PDB entry 8T8F | electron microscopy, 4.80 A resolution (low resolution: residue-level contacts below are approximate; hydrogen-bond / salt-bridge calls are withheld) | chains D and G of the 5 polymer chains in the assembly

[Chain D]
Protein: Structural maintenance of chromosomes protein 5
From: Saccharomyces cerevisiae W303
Reference sequence: Q08204 (SMC5_YEAST); residue numbers follow UniProt; this construct covers 1-1093
Amino-acid sequence (1093 residues; row label = number of the first residue in the row):
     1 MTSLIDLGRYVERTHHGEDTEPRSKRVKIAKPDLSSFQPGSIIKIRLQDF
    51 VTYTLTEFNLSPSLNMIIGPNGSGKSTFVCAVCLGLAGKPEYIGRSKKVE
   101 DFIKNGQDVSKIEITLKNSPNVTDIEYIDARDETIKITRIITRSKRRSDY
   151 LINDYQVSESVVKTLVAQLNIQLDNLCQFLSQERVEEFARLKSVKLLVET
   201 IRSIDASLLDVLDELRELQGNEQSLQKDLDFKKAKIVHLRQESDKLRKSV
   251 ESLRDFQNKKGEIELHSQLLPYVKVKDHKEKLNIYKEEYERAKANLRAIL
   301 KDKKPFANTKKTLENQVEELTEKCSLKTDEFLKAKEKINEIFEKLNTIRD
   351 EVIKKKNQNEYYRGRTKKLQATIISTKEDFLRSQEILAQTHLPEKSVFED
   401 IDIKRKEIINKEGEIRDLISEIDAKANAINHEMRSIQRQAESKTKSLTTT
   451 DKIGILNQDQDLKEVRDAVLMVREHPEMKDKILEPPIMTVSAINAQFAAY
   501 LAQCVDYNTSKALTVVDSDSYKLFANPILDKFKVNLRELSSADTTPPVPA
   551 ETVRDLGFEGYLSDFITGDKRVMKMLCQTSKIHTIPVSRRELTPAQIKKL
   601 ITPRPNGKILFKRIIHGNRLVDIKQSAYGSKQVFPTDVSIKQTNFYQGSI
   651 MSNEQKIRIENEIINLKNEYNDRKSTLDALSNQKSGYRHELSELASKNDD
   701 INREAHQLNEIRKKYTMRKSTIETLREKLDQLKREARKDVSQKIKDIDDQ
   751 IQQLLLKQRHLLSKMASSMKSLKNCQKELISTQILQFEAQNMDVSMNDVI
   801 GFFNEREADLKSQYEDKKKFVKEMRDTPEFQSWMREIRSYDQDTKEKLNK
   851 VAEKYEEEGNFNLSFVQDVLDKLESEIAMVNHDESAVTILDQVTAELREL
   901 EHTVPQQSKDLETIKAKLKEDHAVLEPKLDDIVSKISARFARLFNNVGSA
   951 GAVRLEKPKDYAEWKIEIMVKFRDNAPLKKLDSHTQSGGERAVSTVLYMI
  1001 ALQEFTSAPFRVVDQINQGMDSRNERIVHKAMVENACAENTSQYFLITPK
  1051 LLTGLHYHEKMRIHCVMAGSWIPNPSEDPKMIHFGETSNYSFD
Unresolved in the structure: 1-31, 190, 247-882, 975-981
Sequence notes: engineered mutation Gln1015 (Glu in Q08204)

[Chain G]
Protein: Non-structural maintenance of chromosome element 4
From: Saccharomyces cerevisiae W303
Reference sequence: P43124 (NSE4_YEAST); residue numbers follow UniProt; this construct covers 1-402
Amino-acid sequence (402 residues; numbered 1 to 402; the number before each row is that of its first residue):
     1 MSSTVISRKRRNSTVTEPDSSGETRKQKKSRSDEKSSSSKDGDPQLEFKV
    51 LQGYRDLESEMHKGRAQVTRTGDIGVAMDNLNAVDSLFNKVIGIKNNGLF
   101 AHDARAMVSISELAQISVRNLKFDDSRSMVNLENIVNSLKRYMLKEHFKL
   151 NNIAENRNDLTLAADEQSAADQQEESDGDIDRTPDDNHTDKATSSFKATS
   201 MRHSYLQQFSHYNEFSQFNWFRIGALYNTISKNAPITDHLMGPLSIEKKP
   251 RVLTQRRRNNDQVGEKITAEKITQHSLNSTQQETTPEQVKKCFKKLSKKL
   301 GPEGSINLFKFIIDPNSFSRSIENLFYTSFLIKEGKLLMEHDEEGLPTIK
   351 IKQSISHTDSRSKEIERQRRRAAHQNHIIFQMDMPTWRKLIKKYNITSPF
   401 LD
Unresolved in the structure: 1-284, 400-402

[Chain D / chain G interface]
Pairs across the interface - 47 pairs, chain D then chain G:
  Thr56(D) - Ile379(G)
  Glu57(D) - Ile379(G)
  Glu57(D) - Gln381(G)
  Ile68(D) - Ile322(G)
  Gly69(D) - Phe326(G)
  Pro70(D) - Phe326(G)
  Pro70(D) - Ser329(G)
  Pro70(D) - Phe330(G)
  Leu1051(D) - Glu323(G)
  Thr1053(D) - Glu323(G)
  Ile1063(D) - Phe318(G)
  Ile1063(D) - Met382(G)
  Ile1063(D) - Asp383(G)
  Cys1065(D) - Ile379(G)
  Cys1065(D) - Phe380(G)
  Cys1065(D) - Gln381(G)
  Met1067(D) - Ser329(G)
  Met1067(D) - His377(G)
  Met1067(D) - Ile378(G)
  Met1067(D) - Phe380(G)
  Ala1068(D) - His377(G)
  Gly1069(D) - Gln375(G)
  Gly1069(D) - His377(G)
  Ser1070(D) - Arg370(G)
  Ser1070(D) - Gln375(G)
  Ser1070(D) - Asn376(G)
  Trp1071(D) - Met339(G)
  Trp1071(D) - Glu340(G)
  Trp1071(D) - Arg370(G)
  Trp1071(D) - Asn376(G)
  Trp1071(D) - Ile378(G)
  Ile1072(D) - Asn376(G)
  Ile1072(D) - His377(G)
  Ile1072(D) - Ile378(G)
  Asn1074(D) - Asn376(G)
  Phe1084(D) - His341(G)
  Phe1084(D) - Ile379(G)
  Phe1084(D) - Gln381(G)
  Gly1085(D) - Gln381(G)
  Glu1086(D) - Gln381(G)
  Thr1087(D) - Asp383(G)
  Thr1087(D) - Thr386(G)
  Thr1087(D) - Lys389(G)
  Ser1088(D) - Asp383(G)
  Ser1088(D) - Thr386(G)
  Tyr1090(D) - Lys389(G)
  Phe1092(D) - Lys389(G)
Interface residues without a listed pair, chain D (30 interface residues in all): Thr52, Tyr53, Phe58, Gly1054, Tyr1057, Met1061, Arg1062
Interface residues without a listed pair, chain G (29 interface residues in all): Ser319, Leu325, Ile332, Leu337, Leu338, Met384, Pro385, Leu390

[In short]
30 residues of chain D and 29 residues of chain G are in contact.
Chain D is Structural maintenance of chromosomes protein 5 and chain G is Non-structural maintenance of
chromosome element 4, both from Saccharomyces cerevisiae W303; the structure, Smc5/6 8mer, was determined by
electron microscopy, deposited together with 8T8E.
